Entry 8KG8 (electron microscopy, 4.23 A resolution (low resolution: residue-level contacts below are approximate; hydrogen-bond / salt-bridge calls are withheld)); this record covers chains B and D of the 18 polymer chains in the assembly.

[Chain B]
Name: DNA replication complex GINS protein PSF2
Organism: Saccharomyces cerevisiae S288C
UniProtKB: P40359 (PSF2_YEAST); numbering as in UniProt (aligned over 1-213)
Sequence (213 residues; numbered 1 to 213; the number before each row is that of its first residue):
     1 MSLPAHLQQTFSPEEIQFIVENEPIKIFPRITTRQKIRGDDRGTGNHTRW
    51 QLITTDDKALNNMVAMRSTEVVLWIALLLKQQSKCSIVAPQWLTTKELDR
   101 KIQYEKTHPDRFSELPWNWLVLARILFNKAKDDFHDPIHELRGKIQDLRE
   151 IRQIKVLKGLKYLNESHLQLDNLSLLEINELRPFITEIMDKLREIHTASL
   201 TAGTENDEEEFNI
Not modelled in the structure: 39-45, 203-213

[Chain D]
Name: DNA replication complex GINS protein SLD5
Organism: Saccharomyces cerevisiae S288C
UniProtKB: Q03406 (SLD5_YEAST); residue numbers follow UniProt; this construct covers 1-294
Sequence (294 residues; row label = number of the first residue in the row):
     1 MDINIDDILAELDKETTAVDSTKITQGSSSTTHRDANTIVGSSLDLNDKT
    51 QIYVSPQQDFSDLMKSWKNERCSPELLPYPHQLMKRLLNRISMQSQLIEN
   101 ISMGFLDMQNASNANPPMPNESKLPLLCMETELERLKFVIRSYIRCRLSK
   151 IDKFSLYLRQLNEDENSLISLTDLLSKDEIKYHDTHSLIWLKLVNDSILK
   201 YMPEELQAINDTEGSVNMIDEPDWNKFVFIHVNGPPDGKWNEDPLLQENE
   251 FGKPCYTVTIPDLKEEVELTIGSIYVMRYEVIRDLLRDDKVALI
Not modelled in the structure: 1, 16-53, 108-119
UniProt features mapped onto this chain:
  - mutagenesis: Ser-21 (S21P: In sld5-8; temperature-sensitive mutant; in association with P-66. Defective in DNA replication), Ser-66 (S66P: In sld5-8; temperature-sensitive mutant; in association with P-21. Defective in DNA replication), Trp-67 (W67R: In sld5-12; temperature-sensitive mutant. Defective in DNA replication), Lys-150 (K150E: In sld5-2; temperature-sensitive mutant. Defective in DNA replication), Leu-293 (L293P: In sld5-13; temperature-sensitive mutant. Defective in DNA replication)

[Interface between chain B and chain D]
Residue-residue contacts - 88 pairs, chain B then chain D:
  Met-1(B) / Ser-149(D)
  Met-1(B) / Asp-152(D)
  Ser-2(B) / Arg-145(D)
  Ser-2(B) / Leu-148(D)
  Ser-2(B) / Ser-149(D)
  Leu-3(B) / Ser-149(D)
  Leu-7(B) / Arg-71(D)
  Gln-8(B) / Arg-71(D)
  Gln-8(B) / Ser-149(D)
  Gln-9(B) / Arg-71(D)
  Gln-9(B) / Lys-226(D)
  Phe-11(B) / Arg-71(D)
  Phe-11(B) / Cys-72(D)
  Phe-11(B) / Ile-294(D)
  Glu-15(B) / Arg-71(D)
  Phe-18(B) / Arg-135(D)
  Phe-18(B) / Val-139(D)
  Ile-19(B) / Trp-67(D)
  Glu-21(B) / Arg-135(D)
  Asn-22(B) / Phe-60(D)
  Asn-22(B) / Met-64(D)
  Asn-22(B) / Arg-135(D)
  Asn-46(B) / Asn-120(D)
  His-47(B) / Asn-120(D)
  His-47(B) / Ser-122(D)
  Thr-48(B) / Ile-101(D)
  Thr-48(B) / Pro-125(D)
  Arg-49(B) / Met-129(D)
  Trp-50(B) / Pro-125(D)
  Trp-50(B) / Cys-128(D)
  Trp-50(B) / Met-129(D)
  Gln-51(B) / Gln-94(D)
  Gln-51(B) / Leu-97(D)
  Leu-52(B) / Met-129(D)
  Leu-52(B) / Glu-132(D)
  Ile-53(B) / Pro-56(D)
  Ile-53(B) / Arg-90(D)
  Ile-53(B) / Gln-94(D)
  Ile-53(B) / Glu-132(D)
  Ile-53(B) / Leu-136(D)
  Thr-54(B) / Phe-60(D)
  Thr-54(B) / Glu-132(D)
  Thr-55(B) / Gln-57(D)
  Asp-56(B) / Gln-57(D)
  Trp-74(B) / Thr-131(D)
  Trp-74(B) / Glu-132(D)
  Trp-74(B) / Arg-135(D)
  Leu-78(B) / Leu-127(D)
  Leu-78(B) / Thr-131(D)
  Leu-79(B) / Leu-124(D)
  Gln-82(B) / Leu-124(D)
  Lys-84(B) / Leu-124(D)
  Glu-165(B) / Phe-227(D)
  Glu-165(B) / Leu-263(D)
  Glu-165(B) / Arg-278(D)
  Ser-166(B) / Phe-227(D)
  Ser-166(B) / Leu-263(D)
  Ser-166(B) / Glu-265(D)
  His-167(B) / Glu-265(D)
  His-167(B) / Val-267(D)
  His-167(B) / Val-276(D)
  His-167(B) / Met-277(D)
  Leu-168(B) / Tyr-275(D)
  Leu-168(B) / Val-276(D)
  Gln-169(B) / Ser-273(D)
  Gln-169(B) / Ile-274(D)
  Gln-169(B) / Tyr-275(D)
  Leu-170(B) / Phe-229(D)
  Leu-170(B) / Ile-274(D)
  Asp-171(B) / Ser-273(D)
  Leu-173(B) / Ile-274(D)
  Ile-178(B) / Phe-229(D)
  Ile-178(B) / Ile-274(D)
  Ile-178(B) / Ile-294(D)
  Arg-182(B) / Cys-72(D)
  Arg-182(B) / Phe-229(D)
  Arg-182(B) / Ile-294(D)
  Thr-186(B) / Phe-227(D)
  Thr-186(B) / Phe-229(D)
  Met-189(B) / Phe-227(D)
  Asp-190(B) / Lys-226(D)
  Asp-190(B) / Phe-227(D)
  Arg-193(B) / Asp-223(D)
  Arg-193(B) / Asn-225(D)
  Arg-193(B) / Phe-227(D)
  Arg-193(B) / Arg-278(D)
  His-196(B) / Leu-263(D)
  Leu-200(B) / Asp-262(D)
Also at the interface, not in a pair above, chain B (49 interface residues in all): Thr-10, Ile-31, Leu-175, Glu-194, Thr-197
Also at the interface, not in a pair above, chain D (48 interface residues in all): Lys-68, Phe-138, Lys-153, Ile-260, Gly-272

[In short]
49 residues of chain B and 48 residues of chain D are in contact. From UniProt: 5 mutagenesis sites on chain
D.
Here chain B is DNA replication complex GINS protein PSF2 and chain D is DNA replication complex GINS protein
SLD5, both from Saccharomyces cerevisiae S288C. Entry 8KG8 (Yeast replisome in state II) was determined by
electron microscopy, deposited together with 8W7S, 8KG6, 8KG9 and 8W7M.
